2VSI - chains A and B; structure by X-ray diffraction, 2.75 A resolution.

# Chain A (and B)
Molecule: 2-C-methyl-D-erythritol 4-phosphate cytidylyltransferase
Source organism: Streptococcus pneumoniae
Notes: EC 2.7.7.60; chain B of this document is another copy of the same molecule, construct and numbering; everything in this record applies to it too
Reference sequence: A5MSS9 (A5MSS9_STRPN); residues 1-235 here = UniProt positions 1-235
Sequence (236 residues; each row starts with the number of its first residue; numbering starts at 0):
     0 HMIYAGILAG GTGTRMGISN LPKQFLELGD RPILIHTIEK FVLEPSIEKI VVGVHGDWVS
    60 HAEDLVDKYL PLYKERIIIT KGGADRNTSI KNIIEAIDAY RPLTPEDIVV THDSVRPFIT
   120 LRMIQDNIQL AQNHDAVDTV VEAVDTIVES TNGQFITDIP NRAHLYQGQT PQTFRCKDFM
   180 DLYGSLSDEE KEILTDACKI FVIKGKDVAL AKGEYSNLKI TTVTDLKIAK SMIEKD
Disordered / not traced: 12-20, 234-235 (chain B: 14-19, 233-235)
Ligand contacts: CDF (4-amino-1-{5-O-[(R)-hydroxy(phosphonooxy)phosphoryl]-alpha-D-arabinofuranosyl}pyrimidin-2(1h)-one): Leu7, Ala8, Gly9, Gly10, Gln23, Gly52, Gly82, Ala83, Asp84, Arg85, Ser88, Asp112, Ser113, Val114, Lys218, Thr220
Reported in the primary citation:
  - binding site for CDF: Ala8, Gly9, Ala83, Asp84, Arg85, Ser88, Ser113, Lys218
  - specificity-determining residues: Asp137, Thr145, Gly167 (proposed by the authors, not directly observed)

# How chain A and chain B interact
Residue-residue contacts (64; chain A residue first):
  Asp137(A) - Val147(B)
  Asp137(A) - Ile155(B)
  Val139(A) - Val147(B)  hydrophobic
  Asp144(A) - Gln166(B)
  Thr145(A) - Tyr165(B)
  Thr145(A) - Gln166(B)
  Thr145(A) - Gly167(B)  hydrogen bond (backbone-backbone)
  Thr145(A) - Lys198(B)
  Ile146(A) - Ile146(B)  hydrophobic
  Ile146(A) - Leu164(B)  hydrophobic
  Ile146(A) - Tyr165(B)
  Val147(A) - Asp137(B)
  Val147(A) - Leu164(B)
  Val147(A) - Tyr165(B)  hydrogen bond (backbone-backbone)
  Val147(A) - Leu209(B)  hydrophobic
  Glu148(A) - His163(B)
  Glu148(A) - Leu164(B)
  Ser149(A) - His163(B)  hydrogen bond (backbone-backbone)
  Ser149(A) - Tyr165(B)
  Ser149(A) - Leu209(B)
  Thr150(A) - His163(B)  hydrogen bond (backbone-side chain)
  Gly152(A) - Tyr165(B)
  Gly152(A) - Leu209(B)
  Gln153(A) - Ala208(B)
  Gln153(A) - Leu209(B)  hydrogen bond (backbone-backbone)
  Phe154(A) - Val207(B)
  Phe154(A) - Ala208(B)  hydrophobic
  Ile155(A) - Val201(B)  hydrophobic
  Ile155(A) - Val207(B)  hydrogen bond (backbone-backbone)
  Ile155(A) - Leu209(B)  hydrophobic
  Ile158(A) - Lys198(B)
  Pro159(A) - Lys198(B)
  His163(A) - Val147(B)
  His163(A) - Glu148(B)
  His163(A) - Ser149(B)  hydrogen bond (backbone-backbone)
  His163(A) - Thr150(B)  hydrogen bond (side chain-backbone)
  Leu164(A) - Ile146(B)  hydrophobic
  Leu164(A) - Val147(B)
  Tyr165(A) - Thr145(B)
  Tyr165(A) - Ile146(B)
  Tyr165(A) - Val147(B)  hydrogen bond (backbone-backbone)
  Tyr165(A) - Ser149(B)
  Gln166(A) - Asp144(B)  hydrogen bond
  Gln166(A) - Thr145(B)
  Gly167(A) - Thr145(B)  hydrogen bond (backbone-backbone)
  Asp195(A) - Thr145(B)
  Asp195(A) - Ile158(B)
  Cys197(A) - Ile158(B)
  Lys198(A) - Ile158(B)  hydrogen bond (side chain-backbone)
  Asp206(A) - Phe154(B)
  Val207(A) - Phe154(B)
  Val207(A) - Ile155(B)  hydrogen bond (backbone-backbone)
  Ala208(A) - Gln153(B)
  Ala208(A) - Phe154(B)  hydrophobic
  Leu209(A) - Ser149(B)
  Leu209(A) - Gly152(B)
  Leu209(A) - Gln153(B)  hydrogen bond (backbone-backbone)
  Leu209(A) - Ile155(B)  hydrophobic
  Thr223(A) - Ile227(B)
  Thr223(A) - Met231(B)
  Lys226(A) - Ile227(B)
  Lys226(A) - Ser230(B)  hydrogen bond
  Ile227(A) - Ile227(B)  hydrophobic
  Ser230(A) - Lys226(B)
Other interface residues (no listed pair), chain A (33 interface residues in all): Arg161, Val201
Other interface residues (no listed pair), chain B (34 interface residues in all): Val139, Asp157, Pro159, Asn160, Asp195, Asp206, Thr223

# Summary
33 residues of chain A face 34 of chain B across their interface, with 15 hydrogen bonds. Polar contacts
include Thr150(A)-His163(B), Gln166(A)-Asp144(B) and Lys198(A)-Ile158(B). Chain A binds compound CDF. From the
paper: a binding site for CDF at Ala8(A), Gly9(A) and Ala83(A) among others; specificity determinants
Asp137(A), Thr145(A) and Gly167(A).
Chain A and chain B are both 2-C-methyl-D-erythritol 4-phosphate cytidylyltransferase (Streptococcus
pneumoniae); the structure, Synthesis of CDP-activated ribitol for teichoic acid precursors in Streptococcus
pneumoniae, was determined by X-ray diffraction, deposited together with 2VSH.
